Entry 6HUQ (X-ray diffraction, 3.00 A resolution); this record covers chains A and B of the 28 polymer chains in the assembly.

[Chain A]
Molecule: Proteasome subunit alpha type-2
Organism: Saccharomyces cerevisiae (strain ATCC 204508 / S288c)
Notes: EC 3.4.25.1
UniProtKB: P23639 (PSA2_YEAST); residues 1-250 here = UniProt positions 1-250
Sequence (250 residues; each row starts with the number of its first residue):
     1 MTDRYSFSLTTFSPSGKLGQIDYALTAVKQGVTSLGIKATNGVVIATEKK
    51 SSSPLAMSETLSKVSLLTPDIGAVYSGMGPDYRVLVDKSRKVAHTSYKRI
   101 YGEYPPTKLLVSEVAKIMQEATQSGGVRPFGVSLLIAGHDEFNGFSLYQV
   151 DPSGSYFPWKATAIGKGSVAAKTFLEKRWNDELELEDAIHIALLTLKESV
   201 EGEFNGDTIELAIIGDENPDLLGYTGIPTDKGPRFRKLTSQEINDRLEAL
Disordered / not traced: 220-229

[Chain B]
Molecule: Proteasome subunit alpha type-3
Organism: Saccharomyces cerevisiae (strain ATCC 204508 / S288c)
Notes: EC 3.4.25.1
UniProtKB: P23638 (PSA3_YEAST); residues 0-257 here correspond to UniProt positions 1-258 (UniProt number = residue number + 1)
Sequence (258 residues; each row starts with the number of its first residue; numbering starts at 0):
     0 MGSRRYDSRTTIFSPEGRLYQVEYALESISHAGTAIGIMASDGIVLAAER
    50 KVTSTLLEQDTSTEKLYKLNDKIAVAVAGLTADAEILINTARIHAQNYLK
   100 TYNEDIPVEILVRRLSDIKQGYTQHGGLRPFGVSFIYAGYDDRYGYQLYT
   150 SNPSGNYTGWKAISVGANTSAAQTLLQMDYKDDMKVDDAIELALKTLSKT
   200 TDSSALTYDRLEFATIRKGANDGEVYQKIFKPQEIKDILVKTGITKKDED
   250 EEADEDMK
Disordered / not traced: 0, 245-257

[Chain A / chain B interface]
Pairs across the interface (69; chain A residue first):
  Arg4(A) with Ser2(B), hydrogen bond (backbone-side chain)
  Tyr5(A) with Ser2(B); Tyr5(B)
  Ser6(A) with Gly125(B); Leu127(B)
  Phe7(A) with Ser2(B); Tyr5(B); Asp6(B); Gly126(B)
  Ser8(A) with Gly126(B), hydrogen bond (backbone-backbone); Leu127(B); Arg128(B), hydrogen bond (side chain-backbone)
  Thr10(A) with Arg128(B)
  Thr11(A) with Ser7(B); Thr9(B); Gln20(B)
  Phe12(A) with Gln20(B); Tyr23(B); Ala24(B), hydrophobic; Ser27(B); Leu79(B), hydrophobic; Arg128(B); Pro129(B); Gly131(B)
  Ser13(A) with Tyr23(B)
  Pro14(A) with Tyr23(B), hydrophobic; Glu26(B)
  Ser15(A) with Glu26(B); His30(B)
  Gly16(A) with Tyr23(B); Ser27(B), hydrogen bond (backbone-side chain)
  Leu18(A) with Leu79(B), hydrophobic; Arg128(B)
  Lys38(A) with Glu57(B), salt bridge
  Ser112(A) with Glu84(B)
  Lys116(A) with Ile85(B)
  Gln119(A) with Ala81(B); Asp82(B), hydrogen bond; Ile85(B); Arg128(B)
  Thr122(A) with Arg128(B), hydrogen bond (backbone-side chain)
  Gln123(A) with Tyr121(B); Leu127(B); Arg128(B), hydrogen bond (side chain-backbone); Phe130(B)
  Gly125(A) with Leu127(B)
  Tyr148(A) with Thr60(B)
  Ser153(A) with Ala81(B)
  Gly154(A) with Ala81(B)
  Ser155(A) with Ala81(B)
  Tyr156(A) with Glu84(B), hydrogen bond
  Phe157(A) with Leu56(B), hydrophobic
  Pro158(A) with Leu56(B); Glu57(B), hydrogen bond (backbone-backbone); Thr60(B); Ser61(B)
  Trp159(A) with Ser53(B); Leu55(B); Leu56(B); Glu57(B)
  Lys160(A) with Thr54(B); Leu55(B), hydrogen bond (backbone-backbone); Glu57(B)
  Ala161(A) with Leu55(B)
  Lys172(A) with Leu55(B)
  Leu175(A) with Leu55(B), hydrophobic
  Glu176(A) with Ser53(B), hydrogen bond; Thr54(B); Leu55(B)
Other interface residues (no listed pair), chain A (35 interface residues in all): Ser124, Trp179
Other interface residues (no listed pair), chain B (32 interface residues in all): Thr80

[Summary]
35 residues of chain A face 32 of chain B across their interface; the contacts include 11 hydrogen bonds and 1
salt bridge. Among the polar pairs are Lys38(A)-Glu57(B), Arg4(A)-Ser2(B) and Ser8(A)-Arg128(B).
Here chain A is Proteasome subunit alpha type-2 and chain B is Proteasome subunit alpha type-3, both from
Saccharomyces cerevisiae (strain ATCC 204508 / S288c). Entry 6HUQ (Yeast 20S proteasome with human beta2c
(S171G) in complex with 20) was determined by X-ray diffraction (same publication as 6HTB, 6HTC, 6HTD, 6HTP,
6HTR, 6HUB and 30 further entries).
